8OQR - chains A and C of the 4 polymer chains in the assembly; structure by X-ray diffraction, 2.40 A resolution.

[Chain A]
Protein: 3-hydroxyacyl-CoA dehydrogenase
Organism: Mycobacterium tuberculosis H37Rv
Notes: EC 1.1.1.35
UniProtKB: O53872 (O53872_MYCTU); residues 1-720 here = UniProt positions 1-720
Amino-acid sequence (736 residues; numbered -15 to 720; the number before each row is that of its first residue; numbers below 1 keep their minus sign (Met-15 is residue -15)):
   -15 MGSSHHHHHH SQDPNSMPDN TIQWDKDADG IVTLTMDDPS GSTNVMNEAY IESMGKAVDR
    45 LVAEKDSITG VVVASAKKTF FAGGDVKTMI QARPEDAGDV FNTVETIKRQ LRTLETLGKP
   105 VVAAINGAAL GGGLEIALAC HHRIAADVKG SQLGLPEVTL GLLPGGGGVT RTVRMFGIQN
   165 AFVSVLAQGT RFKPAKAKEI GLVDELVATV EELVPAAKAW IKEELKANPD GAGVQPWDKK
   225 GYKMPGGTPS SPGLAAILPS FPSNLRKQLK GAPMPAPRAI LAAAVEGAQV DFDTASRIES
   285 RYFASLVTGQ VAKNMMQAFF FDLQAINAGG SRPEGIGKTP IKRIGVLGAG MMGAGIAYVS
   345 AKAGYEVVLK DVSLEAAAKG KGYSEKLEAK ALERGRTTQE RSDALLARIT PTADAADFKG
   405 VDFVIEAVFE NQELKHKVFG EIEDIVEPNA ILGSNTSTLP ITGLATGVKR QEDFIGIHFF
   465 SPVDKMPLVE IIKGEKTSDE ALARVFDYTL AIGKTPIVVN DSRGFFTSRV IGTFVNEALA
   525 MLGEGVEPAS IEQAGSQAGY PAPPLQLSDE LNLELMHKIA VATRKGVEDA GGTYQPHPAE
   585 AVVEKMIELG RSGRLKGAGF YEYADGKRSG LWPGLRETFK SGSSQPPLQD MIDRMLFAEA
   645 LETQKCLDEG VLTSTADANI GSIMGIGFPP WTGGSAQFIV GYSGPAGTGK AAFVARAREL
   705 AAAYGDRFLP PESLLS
Disordered / not traced: -15 to -14, -4 to -1, 720
Differences from the reference sequence: initiating methionine (-15); expression tag (-14 to 0)
Residues lining bound ligands:
  - 4-cyanobenzenesulfonic acid (VWT), molecule 1: Gly67, Gly68, Asp69, Val70, Met73, Leu114, Gly115, Pro140, Glu141, Leu144, Leu146
  - 4-cyanobenzenesulfonic acid (VWT), molecule 2: Thr72, Met73, Gln75, Ala76, Asp80, Asp83, Val84, Thr87, Val88, Phe287
  - 4-cyanobenzenesulfonic acid (VWT), molecule 3: Met336, Ala411, Val412, Phe413, Asn439, Leu599
  - 4-cyanobenzenesulfonic acid (VWT), molecule 4: Ser357, Leu358, Glu359

[Chain C]
Protein: Putative acyltransferase Rv0859
Organism: Mycobacterium tuberculosis H37Rv
Notes: EC 2.3.1.-
UniProtKB: O53871 (Y0859_MYCTU); residues 1-403 here = UniProt positions 1-403
Amino-acid sequence (403 residues; numbered 1 to 403; the number before each row is that of its first residue):
     1 MSEEAFIYEA IRTPRGKQKN GSLHEVKPLS LVVGLIDELR KRHPDLDENL ISDVILGCVS
    61 PVGDQGGDIA RAAVLASGMP VTSGGVQLNR FCASGLEAVN TAAQKVRSGW DDLVLAGGVE
   121 SMSRVPMGSD GGAMGLDPAT NYDVMFVPQS IGADLIATIE GFSREDVDAY ALRSQQKAAE
   181 AWSGGYFAKS VVPVRDQNGL LILDHDEHMR PDTTKEGLAK LKPAFEGLAA LGGFDDVALQ
   241 KYHWVEKINH VHTGGNSSGI VDGAALVMIG SAAAGKLQGL TPRARIVATA TSGADPVIML
   301 TGPTPATRKV LDRAGLTVDD IDLFELNEAF ASVVLKFQKD LNIPDEKLNV NGGAIAMGHP
   361 LGATGAMILG TMVDELERRN ARRALITLCI GGGMGVATII ERV
Disordered / not traced: 1, 293-303

[Chain A / chain C interface]
Pairs across the interface (22):
  Ala81(A) - Asn198(C)
  Ala81(A) - Leu200(C)
  Gly82(A) - Leu200(C)
  Phe85(A) - Leu200(C)  hydrophobic
  Glu270(A) - Glu25(C)
  Glu270(A) - Lys27(C)
  Gln273(A) - Lys27(C)  hydrogen bond
  Gln273(A) - Asp64(C)  hydrogen bond
  Gln273(A) - Arg124(C)
  Val274(A) - Arg124(C)
  Thr278(A) - His24(C)
  Thr278(A) - Glu25(C)
  Arg281(A) - Glu25(C)  salt bridge
  Ile282(A) - Glu25(C)
  Arg285(A) - Glu25(C)  salt bridge
  Arg285(A) - Asp196(C)  salt bridge
  Arg285(A) - Gln197(C)
  Arg285(A) - Asn198(C)  hydrogen bond (backbone-side chain)
  Tyr286(A) - Gln197(C)
  Ala288(A) - Asn198(C)
  Ser289(A) - Gln197(C)
  Ser289(A) - Asn198(C)  hydrogen bond (backbone-side chain)
Other interface residues (no listed pair), chain A (14 interface residues in all): Asp275
Other interface residues (no listed pair), chain C (10 interface residues in all): Ile202

[Overview]
14 residues of chain A face 10 of chain C across their interface; the contacts include 4 hydrogen bonds and 3
salt bridges. Among the polar pairs are Arg281(A)-Glu25(C), Arg285(A)-Glu25(C) and Arg285(A)-Asp196(C).
Ligands of chain A: 4 copies of 4-cyanobenzenesulfonic acid.
Here chain A is 3-hydroxyacyl-CoA dehydrogenase and chain C is Putative acyltransferase Rv0859, both from
Mycobacterium tuberculosis H37Rv. Entry 8OQR (Structure of Mycobacterium tuberculosis beta-oxidation
trifunctional enzyme in complex with Fragment-M-80) was determined by X-ray diffraction (same publication as
8OPU, 8OPV, 8OPW, 8OPX, 8OPY, 8OQL and 10 further entries).
